PDB entry 7UIK | electron microscopy, 7.70 A resolution (low resolution: residue-level contacts below are approximate; hydrogen-bond / salt-bridge calls are withheld) | chains T and U of the 10 polymer chains in the assembly

Chain T (and U):
Molecule: Regulatory protein GAL4
From: Saccharomyces cerevisiae S288C
Notes: chain U of this document is another copy of the same molecule, construct and numbering; everything in this record applies to it too
UniProt: P04386 (GAL4_YEAST); numbering as in UniProt (aligned over 1-147)
Amino-acid sequence (147 residues; each row starts with the number of its first residue):
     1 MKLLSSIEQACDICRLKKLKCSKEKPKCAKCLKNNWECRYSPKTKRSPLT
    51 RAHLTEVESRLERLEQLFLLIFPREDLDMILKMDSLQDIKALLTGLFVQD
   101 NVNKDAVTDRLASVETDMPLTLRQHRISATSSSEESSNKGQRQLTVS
Unresolved in the structure: 1-7, 97-147
Bound ions: Zn2+ site 1: Cys11, Cys14, Cys28; Zn2+ site 2: Cys11, Cys28, Cys31, Cys38
Curated features (UniProtKB/Swiss-Prot):
  - DNA-binding region: Cys11 to Cys38 (Zn(2)-C6 fungal-type)
  - binding site (Zn(2+)): Cys11, Cys14, Cys21, Cys28, Cys31, Cys38
  - mutagenesis: Pro26 (P26L: Loss of DNA-binding)

How chain T and chain U interact:
Residue-residue contacts (50):
  Arg46(T) - Arg51(U)
  Ser47(T) - Arg51(U)
  Ser47(T) - Leu54(U)
  Ser47(T) - Glu58(U)
  Leu49(T) - Thr50(U)
  Leu49(T) - Arg51(U)
  Thr50(T) - Leu49(U)
  Arg51(T) - Ser47(U)
  Arg51(T) - Leu49(U)
  His53(T) - Leu54(U)
  His53(T) - Glu58(U)
  Leu54(T) - Ser47(U)
  Leu54(T) - Pro48(U)
  Leu54(T) - Leu49(U)
  Leu54(T) - His53(U)
  Val57(T) - Val57(U)
  Glu58(T) - Ser47(U)
  Glu58(T) - His53(U)
  Arg60(T) - Leu61(U)
  Arg60(T) - Leu81(U)
  Leu61(T) - Arg60(U)
  Leu61(T) - Leu61(U)
  Leu61(T) - Leu64(U)
  Arg63(T) - Ile80(U)
  Arg63(T) - Leu81(U)
  Arg63(T) - Lys82(U)
  Arg63(T) - Met83(U)
  Leu64(T) - Leu61(U)
  Leu64(T) - Leu64(U)
  Leu64(T) - Glu65(U)
  Glu65(T) - Arg60(U)
  Glu65(T) - Leu64(U)
  Gln66(T) - Leu86(U)
  Leu67(T) - Ile89(U)
  Phe68(T) - Leu64(U)
  Phe68(T) - Leu67(U)
  Phe68(T) - Phe68(U)
  Leu70(T) - Lys90(U)
  Leu70(T) - Leu93(U)
  Ile71(T) - Leu93(U)
  Phe72(T) - Leu67(U)
  Asp78(T) - Arg60(U)
  Leu81(T) - Arg60(U)
  Leu81(T) - Arg63(U)
  Leu81(T) - Leu64(U)
  Leu81(T) - Leu67(U)
  Met83(T) - Arg63(U)
  Ile89(T) - Leu70(U)
  Lys90(T) - Leu70(U)
  Leu93(T) - Leu67(U)
Also at the interface, not in a pair above, chain T (31 interface residues in all): Pro48, Leu77, Ile80, Lys82, Asp84
Also at the interface, not in a pair above, chain U (29 interface residues in all): Arg46, Ile71, Leu77, Asp84

Summary:
Chain T and chain U form an interface of 31 and 29 residues respectively. Cys11(T), Cys14(T) and Cys28(T) form
the Zn2+ site 1. Curated annotation (UniProt) lists 6 Zn2+-binding residues and one mutagenesis site on chain
T.
Chain T and chain U are both Regulatory protein GAL4 (Saccharomyces cerevisiae S288C); the structure,
Mediator-PIC Early (Tail A + Upstream DNA & Activator), was determined by electron microscopy, deposited
together with 7UI9, 7UIC, 7UIF, 7UIG, 7UIL and 7UIO.
